Entry 2GTN (X-ray diffraction, 1.80 A resolution); this record covers chain A.

== Chain A ==
Name: Mitogen-activated protein kinase 14
Source organism: Mus musculus
Notes: EC 2.7.11.24
UniProt: P47811 (MK14_MOUSE); residues 5-352 here correspond to UniProt positions 4-351 (UniProt number = residue number - 1)
Chain sequence (348 residues; each row starts with the number of its first residue):
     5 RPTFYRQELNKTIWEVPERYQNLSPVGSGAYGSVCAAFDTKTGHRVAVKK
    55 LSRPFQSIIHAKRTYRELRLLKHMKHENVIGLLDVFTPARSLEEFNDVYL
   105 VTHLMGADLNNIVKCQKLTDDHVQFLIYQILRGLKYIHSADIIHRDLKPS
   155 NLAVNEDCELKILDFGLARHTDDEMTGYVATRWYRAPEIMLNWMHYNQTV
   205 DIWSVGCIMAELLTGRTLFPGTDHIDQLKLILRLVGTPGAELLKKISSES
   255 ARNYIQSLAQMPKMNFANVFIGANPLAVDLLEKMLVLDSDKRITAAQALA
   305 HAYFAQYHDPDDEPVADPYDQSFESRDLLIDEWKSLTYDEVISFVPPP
Not modelled in the structure: 173-183
Residues lining bound ligands: LIE (2-(2,6-difluorophenoxy)-N-(2-fluorophenyl)-9-isopropyl-9H-purin-8-amine): V30, V38, A51, V52, K53, E71, L75, I84, L104, V105, T106, H107, L108, M109, G110, A111, D112, N115, A157, L167, D168, F169, G170, L171

== Overview ==
Ligands of chain A: compound LIE.
Chain A is Mitogen-activated protein kinase 14 (Mus musculus); the structure, Mutated MAP kinase P38 (Mus
Musculus) in complex with Inhbitor PG-951717, was determined by X-ray diffraction (same publication as 2GTM).
